8WA1 - chains C and K of the 23 polymer chains in the assembly; structure by electron microscopy, 2.80 A resolution.

# Chain C
Name: DNA-directed RNA polymerase subunit gamma
From: Nicotiana tabacum
Reference sequence: A0A140G1Q3 (A0A140G1Q3_TOBAC); numbering as in UniProt (aligned over 1-688)
Chain sequence (688 residues; row label = number of the first residue in the row):
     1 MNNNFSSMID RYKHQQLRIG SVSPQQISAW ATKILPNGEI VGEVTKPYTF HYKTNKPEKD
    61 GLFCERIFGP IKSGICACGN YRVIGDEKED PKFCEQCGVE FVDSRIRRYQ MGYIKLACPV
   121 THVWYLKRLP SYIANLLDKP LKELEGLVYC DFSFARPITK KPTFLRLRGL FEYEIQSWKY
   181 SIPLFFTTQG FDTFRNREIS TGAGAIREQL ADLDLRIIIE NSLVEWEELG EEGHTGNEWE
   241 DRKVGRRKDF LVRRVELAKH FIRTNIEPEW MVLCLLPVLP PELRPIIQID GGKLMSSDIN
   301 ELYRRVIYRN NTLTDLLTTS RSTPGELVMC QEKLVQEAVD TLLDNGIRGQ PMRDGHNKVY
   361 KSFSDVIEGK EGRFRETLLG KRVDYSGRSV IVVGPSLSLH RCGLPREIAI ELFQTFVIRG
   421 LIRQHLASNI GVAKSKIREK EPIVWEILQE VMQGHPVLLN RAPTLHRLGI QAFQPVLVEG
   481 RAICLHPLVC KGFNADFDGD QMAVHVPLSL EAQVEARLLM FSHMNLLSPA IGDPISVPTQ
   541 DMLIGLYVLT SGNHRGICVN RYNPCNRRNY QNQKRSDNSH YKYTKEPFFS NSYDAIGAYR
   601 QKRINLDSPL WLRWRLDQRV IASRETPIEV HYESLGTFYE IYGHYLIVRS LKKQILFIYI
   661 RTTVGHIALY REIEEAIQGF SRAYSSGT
Disordered / not traced: 1-7, 287-294, 568-584, 686-688
Ion coordination: Mg2+: Asp-496, Asp-498, Asp-500 (shared with 1 residue of chain S)

# Chain K
Name: PAP8(pTAC6)
From: Nicotiana tabacum
Reference sequence: A0A1S3X147 (A0A1S3X147_TOBAC); numbering as in UniProt (aligned over 1-331)
Chain sequence (331 residues; numbered 1 to 331; the number before each row is that of its first residue):
     1 MSAAQLFFPL PPNLSTFFTT PSSQALLTIS FVKPISNNPN SVKQSFTTKR RRDFRVFADD
    61 EDADGGGPDD YDMDEDEVEE ADNKKDFDVD YDTLLGGASL AVAATGDDIA MVHSSSFVFT
   121 QGWNSEKIVD YRINEEEFHK ISLLDCDFFI RKPPDPDNDV YDFREMYVTP PDTDIYAIPR
   181 VLAPMPQKYI RCAMSDYGCY NVTEPPIDAP RDPMYKSERE VSKVFLTKHY RNRRAGDPEF
   241 ALDFEEIYVI DSKTKSITRA KVVVTVPGGR NRDRKNDLLV IRDNGNSFKI IPSEERDDPT
   301 TVIEKEEWKK SRQDMERHLR KLRDFSVSNW F
Disordered / not traced: 1-127

# Interface between chain C and chain K
Residue-residue contacts (80; chain C residue first):
  Arg-555(C) / Glu-307(K)
  Gly-556(C) / Glu-307(K)
  Gly-556(C) / Trp-308(K)
  Gly-556(C) / Ser-311(K)
  Ile-557(C) / Trp-308(K)
  Ile-557(C) / Ser-311(K)  hydrogen bond (backbone-side chain)
  Ile-557(C) / Arg-312(K)
  Ile-557(C) / Met-315(K)  hydrophobic
  Asn-560(C) / Glu-304(K)
  Asn-560(C) / Trp-308(K)  hydrogen bond (backbone-side chain)
  Arg-561(C) / Trp-330(K)
  Arg-561(C) / Phe-331(K)
  Tyr-562(C) / Trp-308(K)
  Asn-563(C) / Trp-308(K)
  Pro-564(C) / Glu-304(K)
  Pro-564(C) / Lys-305(K)
  Cys-565(C) / Lys-305(K)
  Lys-585(C) / Thr-300(K)
  Lys-585(C) / Glu-304(K)
  Trp-611(C) / Thr-300(K)
  Gln-618(C) / Tyr-200(K)
  Gln-618(C) / Ser-217(K)
  Arg-619(C) / Tyr-215(K)  hydrogen bond
  Val-620(C) / Val-202(K)
  Arg-624(C) / Cys-199(K)
  Arg-624(C) / Asn-201(K)
  Arg-624(C) / Glu-220(K)  salt bridge
  Glu-625(C) / Cys-199(K)
  Thr-626(C) / Tyr-197(K)
  Thr-626(C) / Cys-199(K)
  Thr-626(C) / Asn-284(K)
  Pro-627(C) / Tyr-197(K)  hydrogen bond (backbone-side chain)
  Pro-627(C) / Gly-198(K)
  Ile-628(C) / Arg-282(K)
  Ile-628(C) / Ile-303(K)  hydrophobic
  Ile-628(C) / Glu-306(K)
  Glu-629(C) / Val-280(K)
  Glu-629(C) / Ile-281(K)
  Glu-629(C) / Arg-282(K)  salt bridge
  Glu-629(C) / Val-302(K)
  Val-630(C) / Tyr-197(K)  hydrophobic
  Val-630(C) / Leu-279(K)
  Val-630(C) / Val-280(K)
  Val-630(C) / Ile-281(K)  hydrogen bond (backbone-backbone)
  His-631(C) / Leu-278(K)
  His-631(C) / Leu-279(K)
  His-631(C) / Val-280(K)
  His-631(C) / Asp-297(K)
  Tyr-632(C) / Ser-195(K)
  Tyr-632(C) / Leu-242(K)
  Tyr-632(C) / Phe-244(K)
  Tyr-632(C) / Leu-278(K)
  Tyr-632(C) / Leu-279(K)  hydrogen bond (backbone-backbone)
  Glu-633(C) / Phe-244(K)
  Glu-633(C) / Asp-277(K)
  Glu-633(C) / Leu-278(K)
  Ser-634(C) / Leu-242(K)
  Ser-634(C) / Arg-274(K)
  Ser-634(C) / Lys-275(K)
  Ser-634(C) / Asp-277(K)
  Leu-635(C) / Phe-240(K)
  Leu-635(C) / Lys-275(K)
  Phe-638(C) / Ser-195(K)
  Glu-640(C) / Asp-196(K)
  Glu-640(C) / Arg-219(K)  salt bridge
  Ile-641(C) / Pro-299(K)  hydrophobic
  Ile-641(C) / Val-302(K)  hydrophobic
  Tyr-642(C) / Gly-198(K)  hydrogen bond (side chain-backbone)
  Tyr-642(C) / Tyr-200(K)
  Tyr-642(C) / Arg-219(K)  hydrogen bond
  Tyr-642(C) / Ile-303(K)
  Gly-643(C) / Ile-303(K)
  Tyr-645(C) / Tyr-200(K)
  Leu-646(C) / Pro-299(K)  hydrophobic
  Ile-647(C) / Tyr-200(K)  hydrophobic
  Arg-649(C) / Asp-196(K)  salt bridge
  Arg-649(C) / Arg-219(K)
  Leu-651(C) / Ala-193(K)  hydrophobic
  Leu-651(C) / Phe-240(K)  hydrophobic
  Lys-653(C) / Met-194(K)
Other interface residues (no listed pair), chain C (42 interface residues in all): Ile-621, Ser-623, Gly-636, Ile-655, Arg-661
Other interface residues (no listed pair), chain K (46 interface residues in all): Glu-204, Thr-227, Ala-241, Arg-296, Thr-301

# Summary
42 residues of chain C and 46 residues of chain K are in contact, with 8 hydrogen bonds and 4 salt bridges.
Among the polar pairs are Arg-624(C)/Glu-220(K), Glu-629(C)/Arg-282(K) and Glu-640(C)/Arg-219(K). Asp-496(C),
Asp-498(C) and Asp-500(C) form the Mg2+ site.
Here chain C is DNA-directed RNA polymerase subunit gamma and chain K is PAP8(pTAC6), both from Nicotiana
tabacum. Entry 8WA1 (The cryo-EM structure of the Nicotiana tabacum PEP-PAP-TEC2) was determined by electron
microscopy (same publication as 8W9Z and 8WA0).
